7EW5 - chains A and J of the 15 polymer chains in the assembly; structure by X-ray diffraction, 3.61 A resolution.

[Chain A (and J)]
Name: Major capsid protein L1
Source organism: Human papillomavirus type 6
Notes: chain J of this document is another copy of the same molecule, construct and numbering; everything in this record applies to it too
UniProtKB: Q9W9C6 (Q9W9C6_9PAPI); residues -1 to 493 here correspond to UniProt positions 6-500 (UniProt number = residue number + 7)
Sequence (496 residues; numbered -2 to 493; the number before each row is that of its first residue; numbers below 1 keep their minus sign (Met-2 is residue -2)):
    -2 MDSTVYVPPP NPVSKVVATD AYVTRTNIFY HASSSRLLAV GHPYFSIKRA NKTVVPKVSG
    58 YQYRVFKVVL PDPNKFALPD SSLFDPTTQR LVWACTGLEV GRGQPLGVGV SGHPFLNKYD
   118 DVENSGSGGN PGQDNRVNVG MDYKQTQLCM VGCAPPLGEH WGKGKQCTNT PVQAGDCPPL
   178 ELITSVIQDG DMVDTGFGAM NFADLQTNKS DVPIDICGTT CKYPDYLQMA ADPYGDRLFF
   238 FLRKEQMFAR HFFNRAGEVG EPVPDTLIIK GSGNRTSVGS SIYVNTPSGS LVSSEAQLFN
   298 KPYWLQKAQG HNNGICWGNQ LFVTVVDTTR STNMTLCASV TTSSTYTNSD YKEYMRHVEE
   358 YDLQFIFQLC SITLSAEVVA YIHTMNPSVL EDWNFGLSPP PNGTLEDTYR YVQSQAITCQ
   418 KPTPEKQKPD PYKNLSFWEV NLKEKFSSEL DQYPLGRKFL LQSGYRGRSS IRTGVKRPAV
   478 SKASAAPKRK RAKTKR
Unresolved in the structure: -2 to 11, 393-425, 461-493
Sequence notes: initiating methionine (-2); conflict Val376 (Met383 in Q9W9C6)

[Interface between chain A and chain J]
Contacting residue pairs (4; chain A residue first):
  Thr342(A) - Lys267(J)
  Tyr343(A) - Ile266(J)  hydrophobic
  Tyr343(A) - Lys267(J)
  Tyr348(A) - Ile266(J)
Also at the interface, not in a pair above, chain A (4 interface residues in all): Ser341
Also at the interface, not in a pair above, chain J (4 interface residues in all): Gly268, Ser269

[In short]
Chain A and chain J each contribute 4 residues to their interface.
Both chains are Major capsid protein L1 (Human papillomavirus type 6). Entry 7EW5 (immune complex of HPV6 L1
pentamer and neutralizing antibody 13H5) was determined by X-ray diffraction, deposited together with 7F8I.
